PDB entry 7ENO | electron microscopy, 3.15 A resolution | chains 1 and 4 of the 4 polymer chains in the assembly

== Chain 1 ==
Name: VP1 of O type FMDV capsid
Organism: Foot-and-mouth disease virus - type O
Amino-acid sequence (211 residues; numbered 1 to 211; the number before each row is that of its first residue):
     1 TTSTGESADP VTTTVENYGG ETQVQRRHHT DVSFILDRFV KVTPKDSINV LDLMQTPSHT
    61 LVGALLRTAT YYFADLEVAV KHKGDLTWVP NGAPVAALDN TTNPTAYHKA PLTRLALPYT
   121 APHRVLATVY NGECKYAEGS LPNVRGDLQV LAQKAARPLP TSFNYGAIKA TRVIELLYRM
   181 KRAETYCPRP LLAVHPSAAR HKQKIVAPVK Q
Not modelled in the structure: 133-156, 209-211

== Chain 4 ==
Name: VP4 of O type FMDV capsid
Organism: Foot-and-mouth disease virus - type O
UniProtKB: L0AP64 (L0AP64_9PICO); residues 1-85 here correspond to UniProt positions 202-286 (UniProt number = residue number + 201)
Amino-acid sequence (85 residues; numbered 1 to 85; the number before each row is that of its first residue):
     1 GAGQSSPATG SQNQSGNTGS IINNYYMQQY QNSMDTQLGD NAISGGSNEG STDTTSTHTT
    61 NTQNNDWFSK LASSAFSGLF GALLA
Not modelled in the structure: 1-14, 40-64, 85

== Interface between chain 1 and chain 4 ==
Residue-residue contacts (19):
  T2(1) with F80(4)
  P10(1) with L71(4); A75(4); F76(4), hydrogen bond (backbone-backbone)
  V11(1) with F76(4)
  T12(1) with A75(4); F76(4), hydrogen bond (backbone-backbone); S77(4)
  V32(1) with N65(4)
  S33(1) with G16(4)
  F34(1) with N17(4)
  D37(1) with N17(4)
  D75(1) with N32(4); S33(4)
  R179(1) with N17(4)
  R182(1) with N32(4); S33(4); D35(4), salt bridge
  P188(1) with F68(4)
Interface residues without a listed pair, chain 1 (19 interface residues in all): T1, T13, F73, A116, P118, Y119, K181
Interface residues without a listed pair, chain 4 (15 interface residues in all): T18, Q31, G78

== Summary ==
The interface between chain 1 and chain 4 involves 19 residues on one side and 15 on the other; the contacts
include 2 hydrogen bonds and 1 salt bridge. Polar pairs include R182(1)-D35(4), P10(1)-F76(4) and
T12(1)-F76(4).
Chain 1 is VP1 of O type FMDV capsid and chain 4 is VP4 of O type FMDV capsid, both from Foot-and-mouth
disease virus - type O; the structure, Mutant strain M3 of foot-and-mouth disease virus type O, was determined
by electron microscopy (same publication as 7ENP).
